Entry 2ZP7 (X-ray diffraction, 2.26 A resolution); this record covers chains A and C.

== Chain A (and C) ==
Protein: Alpha-aminodipate aminotransferase
Source organism: Thermus thermophilus
Notes: EC 2.6.1.39; chain C of this document is another copy of the same molecule, construct and numbering; everything in this record applies to it too
Reference sequence: Q72LL6 (Q72LL6_THET2); residues 1-397 here = UniProt positions 1-397
Amino-acid sequence (397 residues; numbered 1 to 397; the number before each row is that of its first residue):
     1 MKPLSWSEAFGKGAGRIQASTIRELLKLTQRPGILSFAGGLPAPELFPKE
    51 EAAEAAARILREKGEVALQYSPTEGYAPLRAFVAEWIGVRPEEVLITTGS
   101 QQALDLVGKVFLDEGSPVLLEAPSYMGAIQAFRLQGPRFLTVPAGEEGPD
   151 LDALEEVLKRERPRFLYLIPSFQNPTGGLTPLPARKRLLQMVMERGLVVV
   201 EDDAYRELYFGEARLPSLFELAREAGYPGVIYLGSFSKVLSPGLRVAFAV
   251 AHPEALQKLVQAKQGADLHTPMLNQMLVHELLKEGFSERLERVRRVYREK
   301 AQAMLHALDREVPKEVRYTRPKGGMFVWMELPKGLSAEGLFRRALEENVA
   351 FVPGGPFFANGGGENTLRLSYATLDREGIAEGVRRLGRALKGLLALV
Disordered / not traced: 1-4, 396-397
Covalent attachments: pyridoxal phosphate (PLP) linked to K238
Ligand contacts:
  - leucine (LEU): I22, L25, L26, G39, G40, Y125, N174, F326, R368
  - pyridoxal phosphate (PLP): G99, S100, Q101, L104, Y125, Y167, I169, N174, D202, A204, Y205, S235, S237, R245, A247
UniProt features mapped onto this chain:
  - binding site (substrate): G40, N174, R368
  - binding site (pyridoxal 5'-phosphate): Y70, S100, Q101, N174, D202 to Y205, S235 to S237, R245
  - site: R23 (Recognizes the side-chain carboxyl group of acidic compounds)
  - modified residue: K263 (N6-(pyridoxal phosphate)lysine)
  - mutagenesis: S20 (S20E: Strongly decreases the affinity for AAA and Glu. A mild decrease of affinity is observed for 2-oxoglutarate. Increases the affinity for leucine and 2-oxoisocaproate), R23 (R23A: Strongly decreases the affinity for AAA and Glu. A mild decrease of affinity is observed for 2-oxoglutarate which has the same chain length as Glu, but differs by the presence of a 2-oxo group ...)

== Interface between chain A and chain C ==
Contacting residue pairs (179; chain A residue first):
  W6(A) - F111(C)  hydrophobic
  W6(A) - V198(C)  hydrophobic
  W6(A) - P228(C)
  W6(A) - I231(C)  hydrophobic
  W6(A) - H252(C)  hydrogen bond
  W6(A) - E254(C)
  W6(A) - A255(C)  hydrophobic
  A9(A) - F111(C)
  F10(A) - V110(C)
  F10(A) - F111(C)  hydrophobic
  F10(A) - E254(C)
  F10(A) - K258(C)
  G11(A) - V110(C)  hydrogen bond (backbone-backbone)
  G11(A) - F111(C)
  G11(A) - D113(C)
  K12(A) - D113(C)  hydrogen bond (backbone-side chain)
  G13(A) - K109(C)
  A14(A) - V110(C)
  A14(A) - K258(C)  hydrogen bond (backbone-side chain)
  I17(A) - K258(C)
  I17(A) - Q261(C)
  I17(A) - A262(C)
  A19(A) - Q264(C)
  S20(A) - Q261(C)  hydrogen bond
  S20(A) - Q264(C)
  I22(A) - Q264(C)
  I22(A) - L268(C)  hydrophobic
  R23(A) - T73(C)
  R23(A) - E74(C)  salt bridge
  R23(A) - Q257(C)
  R23(A) - V260(C)
  R23(A) - Q261(C)  hydrogen bond
  R23(A) - Q264(C)
  L26(A) - Y70(C)  hydrophobic
  L26(A) - S71(C)
  L26(A) - P72(C)  hydrophobic
  L26(A) - T73(C)
  L26(A) - L268(C)
  K27(A) - E74(C)  salt bridge
  L41(A) - Q69(C)
  L41(A) - Y70(C)  hydrophobic
  P42(A) - Q69(C)  hydrogen bond (backbone-side chain)
  F47(A) - E65(C)
  F47(A) - L68(C)
  F47(A) - Q69(C)
  K49(A) - L60(C)
  K49(A) - G64(C)
  K49(A) - E65(C)  salt bridge
  E50(A) - R61(C)  salt bridge
  A52(A) - L60(C)
  A53(A) - A57(C)
  A53(A) - L60(C)
  A53(A) - R61(C)
  A56(A) - L60(C)  hydrophobic
  A57(A) - A53(C)
  L60(A) - K49(C)
  L60(A) - A52(C)
  L60(A) - A53(C)  hydrophobic
  L60(A) - A56(C)  hydrophobic
  R61(A) - E50(C)  salt bridge
  R61(A) - A53(C)
  R61(A) - E54(C)
  G64(A) - K49(C)
  E65(A) - F47(C)
  E65(A) - K49(C)  salt bridge
  L68(A) - F47(C)
  L68(A) - S241(C)  hydrogen bond (backbone-side chain)
  L68(A) - P242(C)
  L68(A) - G243(C)  hydrogen bond (backbone-backbone)
  Q69(A) - L41(C)
  Q69(A) - P42(C)  hydrogen bond (side chain-backbone)
  Q69(A) - F47(C)
  Q69(A) - P242(C)
  Q69(A) - G243(C)
  Y70(A) - G40(C)
  Y70(A) - S237(C)
  Y70(A) - K238(C)  hydrogen bond
  Y70(A) - P242(C)
  Y70(A) - R245(C)
  S71(A) - L26(C)
  P72(A) - L26(C)
  T73(A) - L26(C)
  E74(A) - R23(C)  salt bridge
  E74(A) - K27(C)  salt bridge
  T98(A) - D267(C)
  Q101(A) - Q264(C)
  Q101(A) - G265(C)
  Q101(A) - A266(C)
  Q101(A) - D267(C)
  Q101(A) - L268(C)
  Q102(A) - A266(C)  hydrogen bond (backbone-backbone)
  D105(A) - K109(C)  salt bridge
  D105(A) - G265(C)
  K109(A) - G13(C)
  K109(A) - D105(C)  salt bridge
  K109(A) - K109(C)
  K109(A) - L134(C)
  V110(A) - F10(C)  hydrophobic
  V110(A) - G11(C)  hydrogen bond (backbone-backbone)
  V110(A) - A14(C)
  F111(A) - W6(C)  hydrophobic
  F111(A) - A9(C)
  F111(A) - F10(C)  hydrophobic
  F111(A) - G11(C)
  D113(A) - G11(C)
  D113(A) - K12(C)  hydrogen bond (side chain-backbone)
  D113(A) - G13(C)
  Q130(A) - Q264(C)
  A131(A) - G265(C)
  L134(A) - K109(C)
  V198(A) - W6(C)  hydrophobic
  V198(A) - A9(C)  hydrophobic
  P228(A) - W6(C)
  G229(A) - W6(C)
  I231(A) - W6(C)  hydrophobic
  S237(A) - Y70(C)
  K238(A) - Y70(C)  hydrogen bond
  S241(A) - L68(C)  hydrogen bond (side chain-backbone)
  P242(A) - L68(C)
  P242(A) - Q69(C)
  P242(A) - Y70(C)  hydrophobic
  G243(A) - L68(C)  hydrogen bond (backbone-backbone)
  G243(A) - Q69(C)
  G243(A) - Y70(C)
  G243(A) - H269(C)
  G243(A) - P271(C)
  G243(A) - M272(C)
  L244(A) - L68(C)  hydrophobic
  L244(A) - P271(C)
  R245(A) - Y70(C)
  R245(A) - D267(C)  hydrogen bond (side chain-backbone)
  R245(A) - L268(C)
  R245(A) - H269(C)
  R245(A) - P271(C)
  H252(A) - W6(C)  hydrogen bond
  E254(A) - W6(C)
  E254(A) - F10(C)
  A255(A) - W6(C)  hydrophobic
  A255(A) - F10(C)  hydrophobic
  Q257(A) - R23(C)  hydrogen bond
  K258(A) - F10(C)
  K258(A) - A14(C)  hydrogen bond (side chain-backbone)
  K258(A) - I17(C)
  K258(A) - Q18(C)
  V260(A) - R23(C)
  Q261(A) - I17(C)  hydrogen bond (side chain-backbone)
  Q261(A) - Q18(C)
  Q261(A) - S20(C)  hydrogen bond
  Q261(A) - R23(C)
  Q261(A) - Q130(C)  hydrogen bond (backbone-side chain)
  A262(A) - I17(C)
  Q264(A) - S20(C)
  Q264(A) - T21(C)
  Q264(A) - I22(C)
  Q264(A) - R23(C)
  Q264(A) - Q101(C)
  G265(A) - Q101(C)
  G265(A) - D105(C)
  G265(A) - Q130(C)
  A266(A) - Q101(C)
  A266(A) - Q102(C)  hydrogen bond (backbone-backbone)
  A266(A) - D105(C)
  D267(A) - T98(C)
  D267(A) - Q101(C)
  D267(A) - R245(C)  hydrogen bond (backbone-side chain)
  L268(A) - I22(C)  hydrophobic
  L268(A) - Q101(C)
  L268(A) - R245(C)
  H269(A) - G243(C)
  H269(A) - R245(C)
  P271(A) - G243(C)
  P271(A) - L244(C)
  P271(A) - R245(C)
  P271(A) - P271(C)  hydrophobic
  P271(A) - N274(C)
  M272(A) - G243(C)  hydrogen bond (backbone-backbone)
  L273(A) - L273(C)  hydrophobic
  N274(A) - P271(C)
  N274(A) - N274(C)  hydrogen bond
Other interface residues (no listed pair), chain A (83 interface residues in all): Q18, T21, G40, P44, E54, A67, R164, T270, L277
Other interface residues (no listed pair), chain C (85 interface residues in all): S7, A19, A67, L112, Y125, A131, R164, G229, T270, L277

== Summary ==
83 residues of chain A face 85 of chain C across their interface, with 28 hydrogen bonds and 10 salt bridges.
Among the polar pairs are R23(A)-E74(C), K27(A)-E74(C) and K49(A)-E65(C). Bound to chain A: leucine. Pyridoxal
phosphate is covalently linked to K238(A).
Both chains are Alpha-aminodipate aminotransferase (Thermus thermophilus). Entry 2ZP7 (Crystal structure of
LysN, alpha-aminoadipate aminotransferase (Leucine complex), from Thermus thermophilus HB27) was determined by
X-ray diffraction, deposited together with 3CBF.
